PDB entry 5KL1 | X-ray diffraction, 3.70 A resolution | chains A and C of the 3 polymer chains in the assembly

[Chain A]
Molecule: Maternal protein pumilio
Organism: Drosophila melanogaster
UniProt: P25822 (PUM_DROME); residue numbers follow UniProt; this construct covers 1091-1426
Amino-acid sequence (337 residues; row label = number of the first residue in the row):
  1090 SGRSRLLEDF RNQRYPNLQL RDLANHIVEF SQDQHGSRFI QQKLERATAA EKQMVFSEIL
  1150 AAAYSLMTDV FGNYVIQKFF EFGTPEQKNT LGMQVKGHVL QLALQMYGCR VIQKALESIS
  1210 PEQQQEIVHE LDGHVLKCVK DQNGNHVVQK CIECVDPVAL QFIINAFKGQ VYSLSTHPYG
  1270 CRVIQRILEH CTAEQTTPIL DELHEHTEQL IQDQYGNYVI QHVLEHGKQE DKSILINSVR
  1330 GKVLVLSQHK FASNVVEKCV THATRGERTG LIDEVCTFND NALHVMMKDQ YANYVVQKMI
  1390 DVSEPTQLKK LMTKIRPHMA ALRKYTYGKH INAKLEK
Unresolved in the structure: 1090-1091, 1420-1426
Construct notes: expression tag (1090)
Reported in the primary citation:
  - conformationally variable residues (loop rearrangement): Phe1367
  - mutagenesis - Q1337A, S1342A/N1343A/E1346A, F1367S: abolished binding to the 16-nt RNA strand (chain C)
  - binding site for the 16-nt RNA strand (chain C): Lys1413, Thr1415

[Chain C]
Molecule: 16-nt RNA strand
Sequence (16 nucleotides; numbered 1 to 16; the number before each row is that of its first residue):
     1 AAAUUGUACA UAAGCC
Unresolved in the structure: 13-16

[Interface between chain A and chain C]
Residue-residue contacts (47; chain A residue first):
  Gln1123(A) with A12(C), hydrogen bond to the sugar
  Arg1127(A) with A12(C), base contact
  Val1159(A) with U11(C), sugar contact
  Phe1160(A) with A12(C), base contact
  Asn1162(A) with U11(C), hydrogen bond to the base
  Tyr1163(A) with U11(C), hydrogen bond to the base; A12(C), base contact
  Gln1166(A) with U11(C), base contact
  Met1195(A) with A10(C), base contact; U11(C), sugar contact
  Tyr1196(A) with U11(C), base contact
  Arg1199(A) with A10(C), hydrogen bond to the base; U11(C), salt bridge to the phosphate
  Gln1202(A) with A10(C), hydrogen bond to the base
  Gln1231(A) with A10(C), sugar contact
  His1235(A) with C9(C), hydrogen bond to the sugar; A10(C), stacking on the base
  Arg1271(A) with A8(C), sugar contact; C9(C), hydrogen bond to the sugar
  Gln1274(A) with A8(C), hydrogen bond to the base
  Arg1275(A) with C9(C), base contact
  Gln1303(A) with U7(C), base contact
  Tyr1304(A) with A8(C), sugar contact
  Asn1306(A) with U7(C), hydrogen bond to the base
  Tyr1307(A) with U7(C), hydrogen bond to the base; A8(C), hydrogen bond to the base
  Gln1310(A) with U7(C), hydrogen bond to the base
  Lys1339(A) with G6(C), sugar contact; U7(C), salt bridge to the phosphate
  Phe1340(A) with U7(C), base contact
  Ser1342(A) with G6(C), hydrogen bond to the base
  Asn1343(A) with G6(C), hydrogen bond to the base; U7(C), hydrogen bond to the base
  Glu1346(A) with G6(C), hydrogen bond to the base
  Gln1379(A) with U5(C), base contact
  Tyr1380(A) with G6(C), sugar contact
  Asn1382(A) with U5(C), hydrogen bond to the base
  Tyr1383(A) with U5(C), hydrogen bond to the base; G6(C), stacking on the base
  Gln1386(A) with U5(C), hydrogen bond to the base
  Lys1413(A) with A1(C), phosphate contact; A2(C), salt bridge to the phosphate; A3(C), sugar contact
  Tyr1414(A) with U4(C), phosphate contact
  Thr1415(A) with U4(C), hydrogen bond to the phosphate; U5(C), phosphate contact
  Tyr1416(A) with U5(C), hydrogen bond to the base
Also at the interface, not in a pair above, chain A (39 interface residues in all): Gln1130, Cys1198, Asn1232, Cys1270

[Summary]
Chain A and chain C form an interface of 39 and 12 residues respectively; the contacts include 21 hydrogen
bonds, 3 salt bridges and 2 aromatic stacking contacts. Polar contacts include Asn1162(A)-U11(C),
Tyr1163(A)-U11(C) and Arg1199(A)-A10(C). From the paper: a binding site for the 16-nt RNA strand (chain C) at
Lys1413(A) and Thr1415(A); Q1337A, S1342A/N1343A/E1346A and F1367S of chain A abolish binding to the 16-nt RNA
strand (chain C).
Here chain A is Maternal protein pumilio (Drosophila melanogaster) and chain C is a 16-nt RNA strand. Entry
5KL1 (Crystal structure of the Pumilio-Nos-hunchback RNA complex) was determined by X-ray diffraction,
deposited together with 5KL8 and 5KLA.
